4FCW - chain A; structure by X-ray diffraction, 2.35 A resolution.

[Chain A]
Protein: Chaperone protein ClpB
Source organism: Thermus thermophilus
Notes: fragment: UNP resisdues 544-852
Reference sequence: Q9RA63 (CLPB_THET8); numbering as in UniProt (aligned over 544-852)
Sequence (311 residues; numbered 542 to 852; the number before each row is that of its first residue):
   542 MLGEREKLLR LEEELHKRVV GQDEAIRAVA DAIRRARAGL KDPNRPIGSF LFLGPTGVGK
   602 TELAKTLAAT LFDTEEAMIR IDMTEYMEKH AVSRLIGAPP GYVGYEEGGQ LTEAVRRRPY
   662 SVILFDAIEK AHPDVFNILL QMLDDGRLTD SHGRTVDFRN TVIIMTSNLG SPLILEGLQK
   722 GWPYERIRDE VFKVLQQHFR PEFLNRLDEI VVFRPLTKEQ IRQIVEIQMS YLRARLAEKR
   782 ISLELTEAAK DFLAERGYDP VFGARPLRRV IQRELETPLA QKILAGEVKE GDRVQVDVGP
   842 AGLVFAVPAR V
Differences from the reference sequence: expression tag (542-543); engineered mutation Ala-668 (Glu in Q9RA63), Mse-683 (Ile in Q9RA63), Mse-706 (Leu in Q9RA63), Mse-770 (Leu in Q9RA63)
Modified residues: Mse-542, Mse-619, Mse-624, Mse-628, Mse-683, Mse-706, Mse-770 (selenomethionine; parent Met)
Swiss-Prot annotation at these positions:
  - binding site (ATP): Gly-595 to Thr-602
  - mutagenesis: Lys-601 to Thr-602 (Loss of ability to bind ATP. Residual ATPase activity), Asp-667 (D667N: Decrease in ATPase activity)
Residues lining bound ligands: ADP (adenosine-5'-diphosphate): Arg-559, Val-560, Val-561, Gln-563, Pro-596, Thr-597, Gly-598, Val-599, Gly-600, Lys-601, Thr-602, Glu-603, Leu-757, Ile-765, Gln-769, Ala-805, Arg-806
Reported in the primary citation:
  - mutagenesis - Y643A, D685A, H693A: decreased catalytic activity
  - allosteric site: Asp-685 (proposed by the authors, not directly observed)
  - catalytic residues: Arg-747

[Overview]
Ligands of chain A: ADP. UniProt lists 8 ATP-binding residues and 3 mutagenesis sites. From the paper: the
catalytic residue Arg-747; Y643A, D685A and H693A reduce catalytic activity.
Chain A is Chaperone protein ClpB (Thermus thermophilus); the structure, Crystal structure of the C-terminal
domain of ClpB, was determined by X-ray diffraction (same publication as 4FCT, 4FCV and 4FD2).
